6KW4 - chains N and W of the 28 polymer chains in the assembly; structure by electron microscopy, 7.55 A resolution (low resolution: residue-level contacts below are approximate; hydrogen-bond / salt-bridge calls are withheld).

[Chain N]
Protein: Histone H3.2
Organism: Xenopus laevis
Reference sequence: P84233 (H32_XENLA); residues 0-135 here correspond to UniProt positions 1-136 (UniProt number = residue number + 1)
Amino-acid sequence (136 residues; each row starts with the number of its first residue; numbering starts at 0):
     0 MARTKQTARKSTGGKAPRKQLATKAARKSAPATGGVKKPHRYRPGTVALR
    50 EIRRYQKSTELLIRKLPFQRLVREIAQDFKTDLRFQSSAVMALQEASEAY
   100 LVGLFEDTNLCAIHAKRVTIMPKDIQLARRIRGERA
Disordered / not traced: 0-36, 135
Curated features (UniProtKB/Swiss-Prot):
  - modified residue: Arg-2 (Asymmetric dimethylarginine), Thr-3 (Phosphothreonine), Lys-4 (Allysine), Gln-5 (5-glutamyl dopamine), Thr-6 (Phosphothreonine), Arg-8 (Citrulline), Lys-9 (N6,N6,N6-trimethyllysine), Ser-10 (ADP-ribosylserine), Thr-11 (Phosphothreonine), Lys-14 (N6-(2-hydroxyisobutyryl)lysine), Arg-17 (Asymmetric dimethylarginine), Lys-18 (N6-(2-hydroxyisobutyryl)lysine), Lys-23 (N6-(2-hydroxyisobutyryl)lysine), Arg-26 (Citrulline), Lys-27 (N6,N6,N6-trimethyllysine), Ser-28 (ADP-ribosylserine), Lys-36 (N6,N6,N6-trimethyllysine), Lys-37 (N6-methyllysine), Tyr-41 (Phosphotyrosine), Lys-56 (N6,N6,N6-trimethyllysine) and 8 more in UniProt
  - lipidation: Cys-110 (S-palmitoyl cysteine)

[Chain W]
Molecule: DNA 167
Organism: Saccharomyces cerevisiae S288C
Notes: EC 3.6.4.12
Sequence (167 nucleotides; each row starts with the number of its first residue):
     1 CTAGTACTTCTCGACAAGCTTCAGGATGTATATATCTGACACGTGCCTGG
    51 AGACTAGGGAGTAATCCCCTTGGCGGTTAAAACGCGGGGGACAGCGCGTA
   101 CGTGCGTTTAAGCGGTGCTAGAGCTGTCTACGACCAATTGAGCGGCCTCG
   151 GCACCGGGATTCTCATC
Disordered / not traced: 1-10, 167

[Interface between chain N and chain W]
Pairs across the interface (20; chain N residue first):
  His-39(N) with DC164(W)
  Arg-40(N) with DG86(W)
  Tyr-41(N) with DT163(W); DC164(W)
  Arg-42(N) with DG89(W); DC164(W)
  Thr-45(N) with DT163(W); DC164(W)
  Arg-63(N) with DA81(W)
  Arg-72(N) with DT71(W)
  Arg-83(N) with DC69(W); DT70(W); DT71(W)
  Phe-84(N) with DT70(W); DT71(W)
  Arg-116(N) with DA91(W)
  Val-117(N) with DA91(W)
  Thr-118(N) with DG90(W); DA91(W)
  Met-120(N) with DC92(W)
Interface residues without a listed pair, chain N (15 interface residues in all): Leu-82, Gln-85
Interface residues without a listed pair, chain W (13 interface residues in all): DA80, DG87

[Overview]
15 residues of chain N and 13 residues of chain W are in contact.
Chain N is Histone H3.2 (Xenopus laevis) and chain W is DNA 167 (Saccharomyces cerevisiae S288C); the
structure, The ClassB RSC-Nucleosome Complex, was determined by electron microscopy (same publication as 6K15
and 6KW3).
